7LHI - chains G and F of the 5 polymer chains in the assembly; structure by electron microscopy, 7.60 A resolution (low resolution: residue-level contacts below are approximate; hydrogen-bond / salt-bridge calls are withheld).

[Chain G]
Name: P fimbria tip G-adhesin PapG-II
Source organism: Escherichia coli
UniProt: A0A798R8B8 (A0A798R8B8_ECOLX); residue numbers follow UniProt; this construct covers 1-336
Chain sequence (336 residues; row label = number of the first residue in the row):
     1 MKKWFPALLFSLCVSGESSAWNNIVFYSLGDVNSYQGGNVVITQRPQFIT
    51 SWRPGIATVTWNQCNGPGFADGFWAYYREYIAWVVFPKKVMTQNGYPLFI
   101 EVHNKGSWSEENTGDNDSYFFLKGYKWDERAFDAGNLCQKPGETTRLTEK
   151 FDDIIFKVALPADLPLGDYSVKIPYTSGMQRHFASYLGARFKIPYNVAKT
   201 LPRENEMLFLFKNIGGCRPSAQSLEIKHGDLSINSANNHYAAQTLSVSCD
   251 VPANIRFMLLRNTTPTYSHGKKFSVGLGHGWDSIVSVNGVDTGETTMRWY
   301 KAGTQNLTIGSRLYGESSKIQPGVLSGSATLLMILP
Not modelled in the structure: 1-20

[Chain F]
Name: Fimbrial protein
Source organism: Escherichia coli
UniProt: A0A444R4P4 (A0A444R4P4_ECOLX); residues -18 to 148 here correspond to UniProt positions 1-167 (UniProt number = residue number + 19)
Chain sequence (167 residues; row label = number of the first residue in the row; numbers below 1 keep their minus sign (Met-18 is residue -18)):
   -18 MIRLSLFISLLLTSVTVLADVQINIRGHVYIPPCTINNGQNIVVDFGNIN
    32 PEHVDNSRGEVTKTISISCPYKSGSLWIKVTGNTMGGGQNNVLATNITHF
    82 GIALYQGKGMSTPLTLGNGSGNGYRVTAGLDTARSTFTFTSVPFRNGSGI
   132 LNGGDFRTTASMSMIYN
Not modelled in the structure: -18 to 8, 53-54, 98-114

[Interface between chain G and chain F]
Pairs across the interface (15; chain G residue first):
  His228(G) - Tyr11(F)
  Asp230(G) - Val10(F)
  Leu231(G) - Tyr11(F)
  Ser232(G) - Pro13(F)
  Ser232(G) - Pro14(F)
  Ile233(G) - Pro13(F)
  Ile233(G) - Pro51(F)
  Asn234(G) - Pro14(F)
  Asn234(G) - Cys15(F)
  Ala236(G) - Tyr11(F)
  His239(G) - Tyr11(F)
  Leu313(G) - Tyr11(F)
  Ile320(G) - Tyr52(F)
  Ile320(G) - Tyr147(F)
  Gly323(G) - His9(F)
Interface residues without a listed pair, chain G (15 interface residues in all): Lys227, Gly229, Ser318, Val324
Interface residues without a listed pair, chain F (10 interface residues in all): Ile12

[In short]
15 residues of chain G and 10 residues of chain F are in contact.
Chain G is P fimbria tip G-adhesin PapG-II and chain F is Fimbrial protein, both from Escherichia coli; the
structure, Cryo-EM structure of E. coli P pilus tip assembly intermediate PapC-PapD-PapK-PapF-PapG, was
determined by electron microscopy (same publication as 7LHG and 7LHH).
